PDB entry 6D6T | electron microscopy, 3.86 A resolution | chains A and B of the 9 polymer chains in the assembly

Chain A:
Molecule: Gamma-aminobutyric acid receptor subunit beta-2
Source organism: Homo sapiens
Reference sequence: P47870 (GBRB2_HUMAN); the construct has insertions or renumbered stretches relative to UniProt, so the offset changes along the chain: 1-307 = UniProt 25-331; 315-341 = UniProt 486-512
Sequence (341 residues; each row starts with the number of its first residue):
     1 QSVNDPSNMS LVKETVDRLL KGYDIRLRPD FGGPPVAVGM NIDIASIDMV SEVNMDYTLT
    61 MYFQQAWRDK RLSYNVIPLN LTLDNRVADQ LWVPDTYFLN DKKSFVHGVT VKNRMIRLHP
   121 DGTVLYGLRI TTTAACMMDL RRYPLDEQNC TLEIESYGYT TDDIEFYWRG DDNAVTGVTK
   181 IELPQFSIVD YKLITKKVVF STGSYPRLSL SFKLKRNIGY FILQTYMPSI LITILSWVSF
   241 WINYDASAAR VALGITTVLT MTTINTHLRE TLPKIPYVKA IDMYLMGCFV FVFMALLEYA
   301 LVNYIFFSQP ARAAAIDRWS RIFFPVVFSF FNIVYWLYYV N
Unresolved in the structure: 1-7, 341
Construct notes: linker (308-314)
Disulfide bonds: Cys-136/Cys-150
Glycans and other covalent adducts: N-acetylglucosamine (NAG) linked to Asn-80, Asn-149
Ligand contacts: gamma-amino-butanoic acid (ABU): Tyr-97, Glu-155, Ser-156, Tyr-157, Phe-200, Thr-202, Tyr-205
Curated features (UniProtKB/Swiss-Prot):
  - binding site (histamine): Tyr-97, Ser-156, Tyr-157, Thr-202
  - binding site (4-aminobutanoate): Tyr-157, Thr-202
  - glycosylation (N-linked (GlcNAc...) asparagine): Asn-8, Asn-80, Asn-149
Reported in the primary citation:
  - binding site for gamma-amino-butanoic acid: Tyr-97, Glu-155, Tyr-157, Phe-200, Thr-202, Tyr-205
  - specificity-determining residues: Gln-64 (proposed by the authors, not directly observed)

Chain B:
Molecule: Gamma-aminobutyric acid receptor subunit alpha-1
Source organism: Homo sapiens
Reference sequence: P14867 (GBRA1_HUMAN); the construct has insertions or renumbered stretches relative to UniProt, so the offset changes along the chain: 1-312 = UniProt 28-339; 320-358 = UniProt 418-456
Sequence (358 residues; row label = number of the first residue in the row):
     1 QPSLQDELKD NTTVFTRILD RLLDGYDNRL RPGLGERVTE VKTDIFVTSF GPVSDHDMEY
    61 TIDVFFRQSW KDERLKFKGP MTVLRLNNLM ASKIWTPDTF FHNGKKSVAH NMTMPNKLLR
   121 ITEDGTLLYT MRLTVRAECP MHLEDFPMDA HACPLKFGSY AYTRAEVVYE WTREPARSVV
   181 VAEDGSRLNQ YDLLGQTVDS GIVQSSTGEY VVMTTHFHLK RKIGYFVIQT YLPCIMTVIL
   241 SQVSFWLNRE SVPARTVFGV TTVLTMTTLS ISARNSLPKV AYATAMDWFI AVCYAFVFSA
   301 LIEFATVNYF TKSQPARAAK IDRLSRIAFP LLFGIFNLVY WATYLNREPQ LKAPTPHQ
Unresolved in the structure: 1-12, 346-358
Construct notes: linker (313-319)
Disulfide bonds: Cys-139/Cys-153, Cys-234/Cys-293
Glycans and other covalent adducts: glycan linked to Asn-111
Ligand contacts: gamma-amino-butanoic acid (ABU): Phe-65, Arg-67, Thr-130
Curated features (UniProtKB/Swiss-Prot):
  - binding site (4-aminobutanoate): Arg-67, Thr-130
  - binding site (3alpha-hydroxy-5alpha-pregnan-11,20-dione): Trp-246
  - glycosylation (N-linked (GlcNAc...) asparagine): Asn-11, Asn-111
Reported in the primary citation:
  - binding site for gamma-amino-butanoic acid: Phe-65, Arg-67, Thr-130
  - binding site for Flumazenil: Phe-100, His-102, Tyr-160, Ser-205, Ser-206, Thr-207, Tyr-210

How chain A and chain B interact:
Contacting residue pairs - 75 pairs, chain A then chain B:
  Asp-24(A) with Thr-16(B), hydrogen bond
  Arg-26(A) with Leu-19(B); Asp-20(B), salt bridge; Lys-93(B)
  Leu-27(A) with Phe-15(B), hydrophobic; Leu-19(B), hydrophobic
  Phe-31(A) with Phe-15(B), hydrophobic; Met-81(B), hydrophobic
  Met-55(A) with Asn-189(B)
  Trp-92(A) with Asn-87(B)
  Val-93(A) with Met-114(B)
  Asp-95(A) with Asn-88(B); Met-114(B)
  Thr-96(A) with Met-112(B); Thr-113(B), hydrogen bond (backbone-side chain)
  Tyr-97(A) with Phe-65(B); Asn-116(B); Arg-132(B)
  Phe-98(A) with Met-112(B), hydrophobic; Arg-132(B)
  Leu-99(A) with Arg-132(B)
  Asp-101(A) with His-110(B); Met-112(B); Arg-132(B), salt bridge
  Lys-102(A) with His-110(B), hydrogen bond (backbone-side chain)
  Ser-104(A) with Met-112(B)
  Leu-128(A) with Thr-113(B)
  Ile-130(A) with Met-112(B), hydrophobic
  Met-137(A) with Arg-187(B)
  Tyr-157(A) with Phe-65(B), hydrophobic; Asn-116(B); Lys-117(B); Leu-118(B); Thr-130(B), hydrogen bond; Met-131(B), hydrogen bond (side chain-backbone); Arg-132(B)
  Gly-158(A) with Leu-118(B)
  Tyr-159(A) with Asn-87(B)
  Thr-160(A) with Arg-85(B); Arg-120(B)
  Asp-163(A) with Arg-85(B), salt bridge
  Ser-201(A) with Arg-67(B)
  Tyr-205(A) with Leu-118(B); Arg-120(B), hydrogen bond
  Ser-247(A) with Ser-251(B), hydrogen bond
  Ile-255(A) with Val-257(B), hydrophobic; Phe-258(B), hydrophobic; Thr-261(B)
  Leu-259(A) with Thr-265(B)
  Thr-262(A) with Thr-265(B)
  Thr-266(A) with Ser-272(B)
  Arg-269(A) with Tyr-225(B), hydrogen bond; Gln-229(B), hydrogen bond
  Glu-270(A) with Asn-275(B), hydrogen bond
  Lys-274(A) with Ser-276(B)
  Ile-275(A) with Tyr-225(B)
  Pro-276(A) with Asn-189(B); Gln-190(B); Tyr-225(B)
  Tyr-277(A) with Asn-189(B); Tyr-225(B)
  Val-278(A) with Gly-224(B)
  Lys-279(A) with Tyr-225(B)
  Asp-282(A) with Tyr-225(B)
  Met-286(A) with Leu-232(B), hydrophobic; Met-236(B), hydrophobic
  Phe-289(A) with Met-236(B), hydrophobic
  Phe-293(A) with Met-236(B), hydrophobic; Leu-240(B), hydrophobic
  Leu-296(A) with Leu-240(B), hydrophobic; Phe-258(B), hydrophobic
  Leu-297(A) with Val-243(B), hydrophobic
  Ala-300(A) with Val-243(B), hydrophobic
  Asn-303(A) with Asn-248(B)
  Tyr-304(A) with Trp-246(B), hydrophobic
Also at the interface, not in a pair above, chain A (54 interface residues in all): Val-53, Ala-135, Phe-200, Thr-202, Ala-248, Val-251, Val-290
Also at the interface, not in a pair above, chain B (51 interface residues in all): Phe-46, Asp-63, Leu-84, Met-90, Leu-128, Ile-228, Ala-254, Leu-264, Thr-268

In short:
Chain A and chain B form an interface of 54 and 51 residues respectively, with 10 hydrogen bonds and 3 salt
bridges. Among the polar pairs are Arg-26(A)/Asp-20(B), Asp-101(A)/Arg-132(B) and Asp-163(A)/Arg-85(B). From
the paper: a binding site for gamma-amino-butanoic acid at Tyr-97(A), Glu-155(A) and Phe-65(B) among others; a
binding site for Flumazenil at Phe-100(B), His-102(B) and Tyr-160(B) among others.
Here chain A is Gamma-aminobutyric acid receptor subunit beta-2 and chain B is Gamma-aminobutyric acid
receptor subunit alpha-1, both from Homo sapiens. Entry 6D6T (Human GABA-A receptor alpha1-beta2-gamma2
subtype in complex with GABA and flumazenil, conformation B) was determined by electron microscopy (same
publication as 6D6U).
